6S8E - chains F and U of the 35 polymer chains in the assembly; structure by electron microscopy, 3.10 A resolution.

# Chain F
Name: CRISPR-associated RAMP protein, Cmr4 family
Source organism: Sulfolobus islandicus REY15A
UniProtKB: F0NDX6 (F0NDX6_SULIR); residue numbers follow UniProt; this construct covers 1-286
Amino-acid sequence (286 residues; each row starts with the number of its first residue):
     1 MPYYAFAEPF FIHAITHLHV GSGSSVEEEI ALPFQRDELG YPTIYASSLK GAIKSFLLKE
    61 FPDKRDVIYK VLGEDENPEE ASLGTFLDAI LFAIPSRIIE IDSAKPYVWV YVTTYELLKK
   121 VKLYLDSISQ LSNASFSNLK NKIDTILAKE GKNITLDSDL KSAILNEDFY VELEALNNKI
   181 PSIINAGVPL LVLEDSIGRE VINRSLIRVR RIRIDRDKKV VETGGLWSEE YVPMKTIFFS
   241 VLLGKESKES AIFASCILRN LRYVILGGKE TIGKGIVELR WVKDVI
Unresolved in the structure: 1
Differences from the reference sequence: engineered mutation Ala-31 (Asp in F0NDX6)

# Chain U
Molecule: Non-cognate target RNA
Sequence (50 nucleotides; each row starts with the number of its first residue):
     1 UGUUAAGUCU GGUUUCCCUC CAGGGUAUCU AAGCUUUGAA CUUUCAAUAA
Unresolved in the structure: 1, 46-50

# How chain F and chain U interact
Residue-residue contacts (16):
  Glu-28(F) with U30(U), phosphate contact
  Ala-31(F) with U30(U), base contact
  Leu-32(F) with U30(U), base contact
  Pro-78(F) with G38(U), base contact
  Arg-210(F) with C29(U), base contact
  Val-221(F) with U28(U), base contact
  Glu-222(F) with U28(U), hydrogen bond to the sugar
  Thr-223(F) with U28(U), sugar contact
  Gly-224(F) with U28(U), hydrogen bond to the phosphate; C29(U), phosphate contact; U30(U), hydrogen bond to the sugar
  Gly-225(F) with U28(U), hydrogen bond to the sugar
  Leu-226(F) with U28(U), base contact; C29(U), sugar contact; U30(U), sugar contact
  Trp-227(F) with U30(U), base contact
Interface residues without a listed pair, chain F (13 interface residues in all): Arg-213
Interface residues without a listed pair, chain U (5 interface residues in all): A31

# Summary
Chain F and chain U form an interface of 13 and 5 residues respectively; the contacts include 4 hydrogen
bonds. Polar pairs include Glu-222(F)/U28(U), Gly-224(F)/U30(U) and Gly-225(F)/U28(U).
Here chain F is CRISPR-associated RAMP protein, Cmr4 family (Sulfolobus islandicus REY15A) and chain U is
Non-cognate target RNA. Entry 6S8E (Cryo-EM structure of the type III-B Cmr-beta complex bound to non-cognate
target RNA) was determined by electron microscopy together with 6S6B, 6S8B, 6S91, 6SH8, 6SHB and 6SIC from the
same study.
